PDB entry 4HTN | X-ray diffraction, 1.30 A resolution | chain A

Chain A:
Molecule: Lysozyme C
From: Gallus gallus
Notes: EC 3.2.1.17
UniProt: P00698 (LYSC_CHICK); residues 1-129 here correspond to UniProt positions 19-147 (UniProt number = residue number + 18)
Chain sequence (129 residues; numbered 1 to 129; the number before each row is that of its first residue):
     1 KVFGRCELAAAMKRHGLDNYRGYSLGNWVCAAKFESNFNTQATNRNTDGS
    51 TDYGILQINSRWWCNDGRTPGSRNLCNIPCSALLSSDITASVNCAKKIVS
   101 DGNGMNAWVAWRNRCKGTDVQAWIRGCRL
Disulfides: C6-C127, C30-C115, C64-C80, C76-C94
Bound ions: Na+: S60, C64, S72, R73

In short:
S60, C64, S72 and R73 coordinate Na+.
Chain A is Lysozyme C (Gallus gallus); the structure, Mitigation of X-ray damage in macromolecular
crystallography by submicrometer line focusing; total dose 1.32 x 10e+12 ..., was determined by X-ray
diffraction, deposited together with 4HTK and 4HTQ.
